Entry 4MVC (X-ray diffraction, 3.00 A resolution); this record covers chains A and B.

# Chain A (and B)
Molecule: Choline-phosphate cytidylyltransferase A
From: Rattus norvegicus
Notes: EC 2.7.7.15; fragment: CCT1-312 (del 238-269); engineered mutation(s): Deletions (238-269) and (313-367); chain B of this document is another copy of the same molecule, construct and numbering; everything in this record applies to it too
UniProt: P19836 (PCY1A_RAT); the construct lacks a stretch of the UniProt sequence and is renumbered around it, so the offset changes along the chain: 1-223 = UniProt 1-223; 256-269 = UniProt 224-237; 270-312 = UniProt 270-312
Chain sequence (300 residues; each row starts with the number of its first residue; note: 32 numbers in that range are skipped by the numbering (no residue carries them; nothing is unmodelled there); numbers below 1 keep their minus sign (Met-19 is residue -19)):
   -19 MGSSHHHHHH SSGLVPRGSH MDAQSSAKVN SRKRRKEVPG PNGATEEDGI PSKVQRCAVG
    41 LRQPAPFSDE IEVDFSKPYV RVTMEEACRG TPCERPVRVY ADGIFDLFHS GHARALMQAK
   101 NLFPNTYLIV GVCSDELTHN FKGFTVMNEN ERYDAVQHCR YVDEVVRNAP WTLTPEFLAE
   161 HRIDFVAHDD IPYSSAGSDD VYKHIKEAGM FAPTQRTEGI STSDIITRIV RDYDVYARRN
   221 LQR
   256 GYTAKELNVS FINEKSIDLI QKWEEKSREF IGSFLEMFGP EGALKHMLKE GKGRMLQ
Not modelled in the structure: -19 to 39, 256-274, 296-312 (chain B: -19 to 39, 256-275, 296-312)
Sequence notes: expression tag (-19 to 0)
UniProt features mapped onto this chain:
  - region: Ile272 to Phe293 (Autoinhibitory (AI))
  - binding site (CTP): Ile84, Phe85, His92, Lys122, His168, Asp169, Tyr173, Gln195, Arg196, Thr197, Ile200
  - binding site (phosphocholine): Lys122, Trp151
  - modified residue: Met1 (N-acetylmethionine), Lys8 (N6-acetyllysine), Ser265 (Phosphoserine)
Residues lining bound ligands: CDC ([2-cytidylate-o'-phosphonyloxyl]-ethyl-trimethyl-ammonium): Asp82, Gly83, Ile84, Phe85, His89, Gly91, His92, Ala95, Cys113, Lys122, Pro150, Trp151, His168, Asp169, Tyr173, Val181, Tyr182, Thr194, Gln195, Arg196, Thr197, Ile200, Ser201
Reported in the primary citation:
  - catalytic residues: Lys122 (citing earlier work)
  - contacts within the chain: Asp214-Trp278, Arg218-Trp278, Leu221-Trp278, Ala217-Trp278, Arg218-Ser282, Asp214-Ser282 (hydrogen bond), Thr207-Ile286, Val210-Ile286, Arg211-Ile286, Val210-Phe289, Ser203-Leu290, Ile206-Leu290, Thr207-Leu290, Phe124-Met292 (backbone contact), Gly123-Met292, Phe124-Phe293 (hydrophobic contact), Val126-Phe293, Ile206-Phe293, Lys122-Gly294 (backbone contact), Lys122-Pro295
  - self-association interface (contacts with another copy of this molecule); pairs are residue here / residue on that copy: Met292-Tyr216
  - contacts within the chain: Lys122-Phe293 (backbone contact) (from molecular simulation)
  - binding site for CDC: Lys122, Arg196

# Interface between chain A and chain B
Residue-residue contacts (89):
  Gly40(A) - Asp143(B)
  Leu41(A) - Leu41(B)  hydrophobic
  Leu41(A) - Lys100(B)
  Leu41(A) - Arg140(B)
  Leu41(A) - Tyr141(B)
  Arg42(A) - Met97(B)
  Arg42(A) - Lys100(B)
  Arg42(A) - Asn101(B)  hydrogen bond (backbone-side chain)
  Arg42(A) - Tyr141(B)
  Gln43(A) - Arg140(B)  hydrogen bond (backbone-side chain)
  Pro44(A) - Met97(B)
  Pro44(A) - Tyr141(B)
  Ala45(A) - Arg140(B)
  Leu87(A) - Ile205(B)  hydrophobic
  Phe88(A) - Phe88(B)
  Ser90(A) - Asp134(B)
  Ala93(A) - His138(B)
  Arg94(A) - Asp134(B)  salt bridge
  Arg94(A) - His138(B)
  Met97(A) - Arg42(B)
  Met97(A) - Pro44(B)  hydrophobic
  Lys100(A) - Leu41(B)
  Lys100(A) - Arg42(B)
  Asn101(A) - Arg42(B)  hydrogen bond (side chain-backbone)
  Val126(A) - Arg208(B)
  Val126(A) - Ile209(B)  hydrophobic
  Glu131(A) - Ser90(B)
  Glu131(A) - Arg208(B)  salt bridge
  Asp134(A) - Ser90(B)  hydrogen bond
  Asp134(A) - Arg94(B)  salt bridge
  Ala135(A) - Ser90(B)
  Gln137(A) - Arg140(B)
  His138(A) - Ser90(B)
  His138(A) - Ala93(B)
  His138(A) - Arg94(B)
  His138(A) - His138(B)
  His138(A) - Cys139(B)
  His138(A) - Arg140(B)  hydrogen bond (backbone-backbone)
  His138(A) - Tyr141(B)
  Cys139(A) - His138(B)
  Cys139(A) - Arg140(B)  hydrogen bond (backbone-side chain)
  Arg140(A) - Leu41(B)
  Arg140(A) - Gln43(B)  hydrogen bond (side chain-backbone)
  Arg140(A) - Pro44(B)
  Arg140(A) - Ala45(B)
  Arg140(A) - Gln137(B)  hydrogen bond (side chain-backbone)
  Arg140(A) - His138(B)  hydrogen bond (backbone-backbone)
  Arg140(A) - Cys139(B)  hydrogen bond (side chain-backbone)
  Arg140(A) - Arg140(B)
  Arg140(A) - Val142(B)  hydrogen bond (side chain-backbone)
  Tyr141(A) - Leu41(B)
  Tyr141(A) - Arg42(B)
  Tyr141(A) - Gln43(B)
  Tyr141(A) - Pro44(B)
  Tyr141(A) - His138(B)  hydrogen bond
  Val142(A) - Arg140(B)  hydrogen bond (backbone-side chain)
  Ile205(A) - Met127(B)  hydrophobic
  Ile206(A) - Ile209(B)  hydrophobic
  Arg208(A) - Val126(B)
  Arg208(A) - Glu131(B)  salt bridge
  Ile209(A) - Ile206(B)  hydrophobic
  Ile209(A) - Ile209(B)  hydrophobic
  Ile209(A) - Val210(B)  hydrophobic
  Val210(A) - Ile209(B)  hydrophobic
  Val210(A) - Tyr213(B)  hydrophobic
  Asp212(A) - Phe289(B)
  Tyr213(A) - Val210(B)  hydrophobic
  Tyr213(A) - Asp214(B)  hydrogen bond
  Tyr213(A) - Phe285(B)
  Tyr213(A) - Ile286(B)
  Tyr213(A) - Phe289(B)  hydrophobic
  Asp214(A) - Tyr213(B)
  Tyr216(A) - Phe285(B)  hydrogen bond (side chain-backbone)
  Tyr216(A) - Ser288(B)
  Tyr216(A) - Phe289(B)  hydrogen bond (side chain-backbone)
  Ala217(A) - Phe285(B)
  Asn220(A) - Phe285(B)
  Leu221(A) - Phe285(B)  hydrophobic
  Trp278(A) - Trp278(B)  hydrophobic
  Phe285(A) - Tyr213(B)
  Phe285(A) - Ala217(B)
  Phe285(A) - Asn220(B)
  Phe285(A) - Leu221(B)
  Ile286(A) - Tyr213(B)
  Ser288(A) - Tyr216(B)  hydrogen bond
  Phe289(A) - Ile209(B)
  Phe289(A) - Asp212(B)
  Phe289(A) - Tyr213(B)  hydrophobic
  Phe289(A) - Tyr216(B)  hydrophobic
Interface residues without a listed pair, chain A (46 interface residues in all): Met127, Asn128, Asp143, Ser282, Met292
Interface residues without a listed pair, chain B (45 interface residues in all): Gly40, Leu87, Ala135, Ser282, Glu284
The authors on this interface:
  - pairs named by the authors: Trp278(A)-Leu221(B), Phe285(A)-Tyr213(B), Phe285(A)-Ala217(B), Phe285(A)-Asn220(B), Phe285(A)-Leu221(B), Ile286(A)-Tyr213(B), Ser288(A)-Tyr216(B) (hydrogen bond), Phe289(A)-Ile209(B), Phe289(A)-Asp212(B), Phe289(A)-Tyr213(B), Phe289(A)-Tyr216(B)

# In short
46 residues of chain A face 45 of chain B across their interface, with 17 hydrogen bonds and 4 salt bridges.
Polar contacts include Arg94(A)-Asp134(B), Glu131(A)-Arg208(B) and Arg42(A)-Asn101(B). The paper describes
contacts between Trp278(A) and Leu221(B), Phe285(A) and Tyr213(B) and Phe285(A) and Ala217(B) among others; a
hydrogen bond between Ser288(A) and Tyr216(B). The paper reports the catalytic residue Lys122(A); a binding
site for CDC at Lys122(A) and Arg196(A).
Both chains are Choline-phosphate cytidylyltransferase A (Rattus norvegicus). Entry 4MVC (Crystal Structure of
a Mammalian Cytidylyltransferase) was determined by X-ray diffraction, deposited together with 4MVD.
